PDB entry 3RBC | X-ray diffraction, 2.70 A resolution | chains A and G of the 24 polymer chains in the assembly

[Chain A (and G)]
Protein: Ferritin, middle subunit
From: Rana catesbeiana
Notes: EC 1.16.3.1; chain G of this document is another copy of the same molecule, construct and numbering; everything in this record applies to it too
UniProt: P07798 (FRI2_RANCA); residues 0-175 here correspond to UniProt positions 1-176 (UniProt number = residue number + 1)
Chain sequence (176 residues; row label = number of the first residue in the row; numbering starts at 0):
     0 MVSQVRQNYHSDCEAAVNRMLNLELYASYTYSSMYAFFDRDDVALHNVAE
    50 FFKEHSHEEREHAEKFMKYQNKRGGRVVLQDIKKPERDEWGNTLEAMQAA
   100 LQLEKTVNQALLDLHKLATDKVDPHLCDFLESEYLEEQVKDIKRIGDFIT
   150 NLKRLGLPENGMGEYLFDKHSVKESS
Unresolved in the structure: 173-175
Ion coordination: Fe ion site 1: Glu-23, Glu-58, His-61; Fe ion site 2: Glu-58, Glu-103; Fe ion site 3: Glu-130 (shared with 1 residue of chain H; 1 residue of chain X)
Curated features (UniProtKB/Swiss-Prot):
  - binding site (Fe cation): Glu-23, Glu-58, His-61, Glu-103, Gln-137, Asp-140

[Chain A / chain G interface]
Residue-residue contacts (53):
  Ser-2(A) / Asp-40(G)  hydrogen bond
  Gln-3(A) / Asp-40(G)  hydrogen bond
  Leu-24(A) / Tyr-28(G)  hydrophobic
  Tyr-28(A) / Asn-21(G)
  Tyr-28(A) / Leu-24(G)  hydrophobic
  Tyr-28(A) / Leu-78(G)
  Tyr-28(A) / Gln-79(G)  hydrogen bond (side chain-backbone)
  Tyr-28(A) / Ile-81(G)
  Ser-31(A) / Met-66(G)
  Ser-32(A) / Leu-78(G)
  Tyr-34(A) / Lys-67(G)
  Ala-35(A) / Asn-70(G)  hydrogen bond (backbone-side chain)
  Asp-38(A) / Asn-70(G)  hydrogen bond
  Arg-39(A) / Asn-70(G)
  Arg-39(A) / Arg-75(G)
  Asp-40(A) / Ser-2(G)  hydrogen bond
  Asp-40(A) / Gln-3(G)  hydrogen bond
  Asp-40(A) / Arg-75(G)  salt bridge
  Asp-41(A) / Arg-75(G)  salt bridge
  Lys-52(A) / Glu-63(G)  salt bridge
  His-56(A) / Glu-63(G)  salt bridge
  Arg-59(A) / Arg-59(G)
  Glu-63(A) / Lys-52(G)  salt bridge
  Glu-63(A) / His-56(G)  salt bridge
  Glu-63(A) / Arg-59(G)  salt bridge
  Met-66(A) / Ser-31(G)
  Met-66(A) / Ala-35(G)  hydrophobic
  Lys-67(A) / Tyr-34(G)
  Lys-67(A) / Asp-38(G)  salt bridge
  Asn-70(A) / Ala-35(G)  hydrogen bond (side chain-backbone)
  Asn-70(A) / Asp-38(G)  hydrogen bond
  Asn-70(A) / Arg-39(G)
  Arg-75(A) / Arg-39(G)
  Arg-75(A) / Asp-40(G)  salt bridge
  Arg-75(A) / Asp-41(G)  salt bridge
  Val-76(A) / Ala-35(G)  hydrophobic
  Leu-78(A) / Tyr-28(G)
  Leu-78(A) / Ser-32(G)
  Leu-78(A) / Lys-83(G)
  Leu-78(A) / Pro-84(G)
  Gln-79(A) / Tyr-28(G)  hydrogen bond (backbone-side chain)
  Gln-79(A) / Lys-83(G)
  Asp-80(A) / Ile-81(G)
  Asp-80(A) / Lys-82(G)  salt bridge
  Asp-80(A) / Lys-83(G)  hydrogen bond (side chain-backbone)
  Ile-81(A) / Tyr-28(G)
  Ile-81(A) / Asp-80(G)
  Ile-81(A) / Ile-81(G)  hydrogen bond (backbone-backbone)
  Lys-82(A) / Asp-80(G)
  Lys-83(A) / Leu-78(G)
  Lys-83(A) / Gln-79(G)
  Lys-83(A) / Asp-80(G)  hydrogen bond (backbone-side chain)
  Asp-87(A) / Val-77(G)
Other interface residues (no listed pair), chain A (32 interface residues in all): Val-4, Asn-21, Gly-73, Pro-84
Other interface residues (no listed pair), chain G (32 interface residues in all): Val-4, Gly-73, Val-76

[In short]
The chain A/chain G interface involves 32 residues from each chain; the contacts include 13 hydrogen bonds and
11 salt bridges. Polar pairs include Asp-40(A)/Arg-75(G), Asp-41(A)/Arg-75(G) and Lys-52(A)/Glu-63(G). From
UniProt: 6 Fe cation-binding residues on chain A.
Chain A and chain G are both Ferritin, middle subunit (Rana catesbeiana); the structure, Bullfrog M ferritin
with iron(III) bound to the ferroxidase site, was determined by X-ray diffraction, deposited together with
4DAS, 3RGD and 3RE7.
